PDB entry 5IKN | X-ray diffraction, 4.80 A resolution (low resolution: residue-level contacts below are approximate; hydrogen-bond / salt-bridge calls are withheld) | chains H and I of the 13 polymer chains in the assembly

Chain H (and I):
Name: DNA primase/helicase
From: Enterobacteria phage T7
Notes: EC 2.7.7.-, 3.6.4.12; chain I of this document is another copy of the same molecule, construct and numbering; everything in this record applies to it too
Reference sequence: P03692 (PRIM_BPT7); numbering as in UniProt (aligned over 64-549)
Amino-acid sequence (486 residues; numbered 64 to 549; the number before each row is that of its first residue):
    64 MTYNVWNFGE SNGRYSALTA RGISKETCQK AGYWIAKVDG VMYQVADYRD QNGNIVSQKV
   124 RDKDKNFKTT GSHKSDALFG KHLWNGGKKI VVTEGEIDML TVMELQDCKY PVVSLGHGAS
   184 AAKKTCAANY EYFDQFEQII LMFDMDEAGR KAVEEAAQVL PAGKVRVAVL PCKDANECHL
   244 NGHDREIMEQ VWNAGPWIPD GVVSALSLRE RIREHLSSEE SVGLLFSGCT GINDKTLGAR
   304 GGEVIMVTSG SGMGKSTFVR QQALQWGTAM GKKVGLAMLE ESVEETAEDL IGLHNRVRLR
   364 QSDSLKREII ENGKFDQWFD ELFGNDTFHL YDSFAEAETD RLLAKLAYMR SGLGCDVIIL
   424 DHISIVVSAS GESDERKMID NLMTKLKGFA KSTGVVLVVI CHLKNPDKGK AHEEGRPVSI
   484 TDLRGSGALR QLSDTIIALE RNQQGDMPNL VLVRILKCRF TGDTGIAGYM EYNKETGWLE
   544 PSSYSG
UniProt features mapped onto this chain:
  - binding site (Mg(2+)): Glu157, Asp207, Asp237
  - binding site (ATP): Ser312 to Ser319
  - site (dTTP/dATP binding): Arg361, His465, Arg504, Arg522, Tyr535

Interface between chain H and chain I:
Pairs across the interface (47; chain H residue first):
  Ser314(H) - Thr527(I)
  Ser314(H) - Gly528(I)
  Gly315(H) - Lys298(I)
  Gly315(H) - Asp526(I)
  Gly315(H) - Thr527(I)
  Glu343(H) - Arg522(I)
  Glu347(H) - Arg274(I)
  Glu347(H) - Ile275(I)
  Glu348(H) - Arg522(I)
  Glu348(H) - Phe523(I)
  Glu351(H) - Leu279(I)
  Arg363(H) - Ser284(I)
  Arg363(H) - Phe523(I)
  Arg363(H) - Thr524(I)
  Gln364(H) - Val285(I)
  Gln364(H) - Leu300(I)
  Ser365(H) - Ser284(I)
  Ser365(H) - Val285(I)
  Asp366(H) - Glu283(I)
  Asp366(H) - Ser284(I)
  Asp366(H) - Val285(I)
  Asp366(H) - Gly286(I)
  Lys369(H) - Leu279(I)
  Lys369(H) - Glu283(I)
  Lys369(H) - Ser284(I)
  Ile373(H) - Leu279(I)
  Ile373(H) - Ser280(I)
  Phe378(H) - Arg272(I)
  Asp379(H) - Arg272(I)
  Phe386(H) - Ala268(I)
  Asp389(H) - Ala268(I)
  Thr390(H) - Ala268(I)
  Phe391(H) - Ala268(I)
  His392(H) - Ala268(I)
  Leu393(H) - Trp260(I)
  Arg404(H) - Ile261(I)
  Lys408(H) - Ile261(I)
  Tyr411(H) - Gly258(I)
  Tyr411(H) - Pro259(I)
  Asn468(H) - Arg517(I)
  Asp470(H) - Pro480(I)
  Glu476(H) - Ile529(I)
  Gln506(H) - Lys298(I)
  Gln506(H) - Ile529(I)
  Gln507(H) - Ala530(I)
  Gln507(H) - Gly531(I)
  Gln507(H) - Tyr532(I)
Other interface residues (no listed pair), chain H (30 interface residues in all): Met316, Leu416
Other interface residues (no listed pair), chain I (33 interface residues in all): Asn256, His278, Lys473, Arg479, Gly525

Overview:
30 residues of chain H face 33 of chain I across their interface. UniProt lists 3 Mg2+-binding residues and 8
ATP-binding residues on chain H.
Chain H and chain I are both DNA primase/helicase (Enterobacteria phage T7); the structure, Crystal Structure
of the T7 Replisome in the Absence of DNA, was determined by X-ray diffraction.
